6XE9 - chains C and O of the 6 polymer chains in the assembly; structure by electron microscopy, 4.30 A resolution (low resolution: residue-level contacts below are approximate; hydrogen-bond / salt-bridge calls are withheld).

== Chain C (and O) ==
Molecule: Myosin light chain 9
From: Meleagris gallopavo
Notes: chain O of this document is another copy of the same molecule, construct and numbering; everything in this record applies to it too
Reference sequence: G3URE9 (G3URE9_MELGA); residues 0-171 here correspond to UniProt positions 1-172 (UniProt number = residue number + 1)
Amino-acid sequence (172 residues; row label = number of the first residue in the row; numbering starts at 0):
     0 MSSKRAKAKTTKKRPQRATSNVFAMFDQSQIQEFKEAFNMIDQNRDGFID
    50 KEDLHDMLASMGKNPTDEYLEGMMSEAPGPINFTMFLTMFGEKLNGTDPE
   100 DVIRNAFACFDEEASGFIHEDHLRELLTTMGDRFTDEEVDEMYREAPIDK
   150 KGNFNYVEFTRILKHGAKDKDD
Unresolved in the structure: 0-24, 168-171
Reported in the primary citation:
  - post-translational modification sites: Ser-19 (citing earlier work)

== Interface between chain C and chain O ==
Residue-residue contacts (5; chain C residue first):
  Gln-42(C) / Asn-81(O)
  Arg-44(C) / Asp-45(O)
  Arg-44(C) / Gly-46(O)
  Arg-44(C) / Phe-47(O)
  Arg-44(C) / Asn-81(O)
Other interface residues (no listed pair), chain C (4 interface residues in all): Met-39, Met-56
Other interface residues (no listed pair), chain O (7 interface residues in all): Arg-44, Phe-82, Thr-83

== In short ==
Chain C and chain O form an interface of 4 and 7 residues respectively. From the paper: a modification site at
Ser-19(C).
Chain C and chain O are both Myosin light chain 9 (Meleagris gallopavo); the structure, 10S myosin II (smooth
muscle), was determined by electron microscopy.
